Entry 4UO5 (X-ray diffraction, 2.70 A resolution); this record covers chains A and D of the 6 polymer chains in the assembly.

Chain A:
Name: H3 haemagglutinin HA1 chain
Source organism: Influenza A virus
UniProt: E0UVR5 (E0UVR5_9INFA); residues 2-329 here correspond to UniProt positions 17-344 (UniProt number = residue number + 15)
Chain sequence (328 residues; row label = number of the first residue in the row):
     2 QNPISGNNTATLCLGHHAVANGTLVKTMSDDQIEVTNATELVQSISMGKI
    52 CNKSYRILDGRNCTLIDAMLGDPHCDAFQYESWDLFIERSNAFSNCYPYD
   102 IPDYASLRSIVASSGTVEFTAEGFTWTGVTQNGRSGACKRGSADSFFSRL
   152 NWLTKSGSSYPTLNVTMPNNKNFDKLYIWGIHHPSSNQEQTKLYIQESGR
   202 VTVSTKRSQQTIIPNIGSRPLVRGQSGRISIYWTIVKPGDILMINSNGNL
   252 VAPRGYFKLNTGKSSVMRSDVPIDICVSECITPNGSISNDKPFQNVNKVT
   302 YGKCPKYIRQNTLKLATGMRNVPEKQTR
Disordered / not traced: 2-7, 327-329
Disulfides: Cys-52/Cys-277, Cys-64/Cys-76, Cys-97/Cys-139, Cys-281/Cys-305
Glycans and other covalent adducts: N-acetylglucosamine (NAG) linked to Asn-22, Asn-38, Asn-63; glycan linked to Asn-165
What the authors report for this chain:
  - binding site for beta-D-galactopyranose: Gln-226
  - conformationally variable residues: Gln-226
  - specificity-determining residues: Leu-222

Chain D:
Name: H3 haemagglutinin HA2 chain
Source organism: Influenza A virus
UniProt: E0UVR5 (E0UVR5_9INFA); residues 1-172 here correspond to UniProt positions 345-516 (UniProt number = residue number + 344)
Chain sequence (175 residues; row label = number of the first residue in the row):
     1 GIFGAIAGFIENGWEGMVDGWYGFRYQNSEGTGQAADLKSTQAAIDQING
    51 KLNRVIERTNEKFHQIEKEFSEVEGRIQDLEKYVEDTKIDLWSYNAELLV
   101 ALENQHTIDLTDAEMNKLFEKTRRQLRENAEDMGDGCFKIYHKCDNACIE
   151 SIRTGTYDHYIYRDEALNNRFQSGR
Disulfides: Cys-144/Cys-148
Differences from the reference sequence: expression tag (173-175); conflict Glu-131 (Asp475 in E0UVR5)

How chain A and chain D interact:
Residue-residue contacts (11):
  Lys-27(A) / Arg-54(D)  hydrogen bond (side chain-backbone)
  Thr-28(A) / Arg-54(D)
  Met-29(A) / Arg-54(D)  hydrogen bond (backbone-side chain)
  Met-29(A) / Glu-103(D)
  Met-29(A) / His-106(D)
  Ser-30(A) / Asp-46(D)
  Ser-30(A) / Gln-47(D)  hydrogen bond
  Ser-30(A) / Arg-54(D)  hydrogen bond (backbone-side chain)
  Ser-30(A) / His-106(D)  hydrogen bond
  Asp-31(A) / Arg-54(D)
  Asp-32(A) / Arg-54(D)  salt bridge
Also at the interface, not in a pair above, chain D (7 interface residues in all): Lys-51, Leu-102

Overview:
6 residues of chain A and 7 residues of chain D are in contact, with 5 hydrogen bonds and 1 salt bridge. Among
the polar pairs are Asp-32(A)/Arg-54(D), Lys-27(A)/Arg-54(D) and Met-29(A)/Arg-54(D). N-acetylglucosamine is
covalently linked to Asn-22(A), Asn-38(A) and Asn-63(A). The paper reports a binding site for
beta-D-galactopyranose at Gln-226(A); the specificity determinant Leu-222(A).
Here chain A is H3 haemagglutinin HA1 chain and chain D is H3 haemagglutinin HA2 chain, both from Influenza A
virus. Entry 4UO5 (Structure of the A_Canine_Colorado_17864_06 H3 haemagglutinin in complex with 3SLN) was
determined by X-ray diffraction (same publication as 4UNW, 4UNX, 4UNY, 4UNZ, 4UO0, 4UO1 and 8 further
entries).
